8UG8 - chains A and B; structure by electron microscopy, 3.79 A resolution.

# Chain A (and B)
Molecule: Proton channel OTOP2
Organism: Mus musculus
Notes: chain B of this document is another copy of the same molecule, construct and numbering; everything in this record applies to it too
UniProt: Q80SX5 (OTOP2_MOUSE); residues 1-563 here = UniProt positions 1-563
Chain sequence (563 residues; row label = number of the first residue in the row):
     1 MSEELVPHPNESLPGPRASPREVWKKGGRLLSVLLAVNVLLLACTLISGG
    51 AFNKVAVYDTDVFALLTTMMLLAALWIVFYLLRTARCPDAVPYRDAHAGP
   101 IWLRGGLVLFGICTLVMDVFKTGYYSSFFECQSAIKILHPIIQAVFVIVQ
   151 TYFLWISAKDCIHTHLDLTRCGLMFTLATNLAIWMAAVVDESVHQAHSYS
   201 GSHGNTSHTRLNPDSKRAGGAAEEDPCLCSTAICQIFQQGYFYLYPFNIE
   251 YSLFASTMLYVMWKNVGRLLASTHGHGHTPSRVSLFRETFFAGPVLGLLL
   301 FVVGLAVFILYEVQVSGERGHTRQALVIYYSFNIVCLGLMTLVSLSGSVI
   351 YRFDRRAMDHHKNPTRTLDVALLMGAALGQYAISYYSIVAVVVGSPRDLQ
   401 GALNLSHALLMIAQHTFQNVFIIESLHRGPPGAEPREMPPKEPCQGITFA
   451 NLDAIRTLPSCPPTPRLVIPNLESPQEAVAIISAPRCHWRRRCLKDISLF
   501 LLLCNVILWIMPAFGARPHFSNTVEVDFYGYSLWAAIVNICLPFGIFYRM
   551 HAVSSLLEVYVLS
Disordered / not traced: 1-25, 54-58, 91-95, 161-162, 197-237, 268-292, 312-319, 356-365, 428-488, 528-532, 563
What the authors report for this chain:
  - mutagenesis - L30W, V370W, M374W: increased expression

# Interface between chain A and chain B
Contacting residue pairs (27; chain A residue first):
  L30(A) - I423(B)  hydrophobic
  L31(A) - V420(B)  hydrophobic
  L34(A) - M374(B)  hydrophobic
  L34(A) - T416(B)
  L34(A) - V420(B)  hydrophobic
  N38(A) - Y385(B)  hydrogen bond
  N38(A) - I412(B)
  L41(A) - L378(B)  hydrophobic
  L41(A) - Y381(B)  hydrophobic
  L41(A) - Y385(B)  hydrophobic
  T45(A) - Y385(B)
  T45(A) - Y386(B)
  S48(A) - Y386(B)
  F52(A) - Y386(B)  hydrophobic
  M374(A) - L34(B)  hydrophobic
  L378(A) - L41(B)  hydrophobic
  Y381(A) - L41(B)  hydrophobic
  Y385(A) - N38(B)  hydrogen bond
  Y385(A) - L41(B)  hydrophobic
  Y385(A) - T45(B)
  Y386(A) - T45(B)
  Y386(A) - S48(B)
  Y386(A) - F52(B)  hydrophobic
  I412(A) - N38(B)
  V420(A) - L31(B)  hydrophobic
  V420(A) - L34(B)  hydrophobic
  I423(A) - L30(B)  hydrophobic
Interface residues without a listed pair, chain A (28 interface residues in all): G27, V33, L42, C44, L46, D59, V370, A382, V389, V393, T416, E424
Interface residues without a listed pair, chain B (28 interface residues in all): G27, V33, L42, C44, L46, D59, V370, A382, V389, V393, E424

# Summary
Chain A and chain B each contribute 28 residues to their interface; the contacts include 2 hydrogen bonds. Its
one hydrogen-bonded contact is N38(A)-Y385(B). The paper reports that L30W, V370W and M374W of chain A
increase expression.
Chain A and chain B are both Proton channel OTOP2 (Mus musculus); the structure, Mus musculus Otopetrin 2
(mOTOP2) in pH 7.0, intermediate state, was determined by electron microscopy (same publication as 8UG4, 8UG5,
8UG6, 8UG7 and 8UGA).
